PDB entry 4IEE | X-ray diffraction, 1.89 A resolution | chain A

Chain A:
Molecule: Gene 2 protein
From: Shigella phage Sf6
UniProtKB: Q716H3 (Q716H3_BPSFV); residues 1-470 here = UniProt positions 1-470
Amino-acid sequence (490 residues; each row starts with the number of its first residue; numbers below 1 keep their minus sign (Met-19 is residue -19)):
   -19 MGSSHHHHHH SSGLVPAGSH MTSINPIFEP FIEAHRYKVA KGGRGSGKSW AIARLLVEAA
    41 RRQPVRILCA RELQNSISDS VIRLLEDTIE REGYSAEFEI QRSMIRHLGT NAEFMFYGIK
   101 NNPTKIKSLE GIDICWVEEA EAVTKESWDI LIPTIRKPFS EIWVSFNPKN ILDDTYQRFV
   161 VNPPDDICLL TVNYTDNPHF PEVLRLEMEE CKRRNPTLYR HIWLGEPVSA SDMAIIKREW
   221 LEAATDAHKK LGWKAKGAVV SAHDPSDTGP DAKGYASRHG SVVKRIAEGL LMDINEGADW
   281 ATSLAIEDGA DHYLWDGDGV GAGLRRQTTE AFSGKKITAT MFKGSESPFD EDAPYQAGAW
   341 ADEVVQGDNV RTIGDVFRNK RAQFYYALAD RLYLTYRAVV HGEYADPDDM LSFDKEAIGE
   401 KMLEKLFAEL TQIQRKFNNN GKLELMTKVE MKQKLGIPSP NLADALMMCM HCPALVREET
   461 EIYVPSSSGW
Unresolved in the structure: -19 to 3, 338-348, 467-470
Sequence notes: expression tag (-19 to 0)
Metal / ion sites: Mg2+: Ser29 (together with ATP-gamma-S)
Residues lining bound ligands: ATP-gamma-S (AGS; phosphothiophosphoric acid-adenylate ester): Ile4, Asn5, Gly23, Arg24, Gly25, Ser26, Gly27, Lys28, Ser29, Trp30, Asn147, Asn177, His179, Pro181, Leu184
From the paper describing this entry:
  - binding site for ATP-gamma-S: Arg24, Gly25, Lys28, Trp30, His179
  - conformationally variable residues (side-chain flip): Trp30, His179
  - Mg2+ coordination: Ser29
  - Mg2+ coordination through a water molecule: Glu118
  - catalytic residues: Glu118
  - catalytic residues: Arg24 (proposed by the authors, not directly observed)
  - contacts within the chain: Arg24-Glu187 (hydrogen bond)
  - mutagenesis - D244A: abolished catalytic activity

In short:
Bound to chain A: ATP-gamma-S. The paper reports catalytic residues Glu118 and Arg24; D244A abolishes
catalytic activity.
Chain A is Gene 2 protein (Shigella phage Sf6); the structure, Crystal Structure of the large terminase
subunit gp2 of bacterial virus Sf6 complexed with ATP-r-S, was determined by X-ray diffraction, deposited
together with 4IDH, 4IEI and 4IFE.
